PDB entry 4XS3 | X-ray diffraction, 3.29 A resolution | chains A and B

[Chain A (and B)]
Name: Isocitrate dehydrogenase [NADP] cytoplasmic
Organism: Homo sapiens
Notes: EC 1.1.1.42; chain B of this document is another copy of the same molecule, construct and numbering; everything in this record applies to it too
UniProtKB: O75874 (IDHC_HUMAN); residues 1-414 here = UniProt positions 1-414
Sequence (414 residues; numbered 1 to 414; the number before each row is that of its first residue):
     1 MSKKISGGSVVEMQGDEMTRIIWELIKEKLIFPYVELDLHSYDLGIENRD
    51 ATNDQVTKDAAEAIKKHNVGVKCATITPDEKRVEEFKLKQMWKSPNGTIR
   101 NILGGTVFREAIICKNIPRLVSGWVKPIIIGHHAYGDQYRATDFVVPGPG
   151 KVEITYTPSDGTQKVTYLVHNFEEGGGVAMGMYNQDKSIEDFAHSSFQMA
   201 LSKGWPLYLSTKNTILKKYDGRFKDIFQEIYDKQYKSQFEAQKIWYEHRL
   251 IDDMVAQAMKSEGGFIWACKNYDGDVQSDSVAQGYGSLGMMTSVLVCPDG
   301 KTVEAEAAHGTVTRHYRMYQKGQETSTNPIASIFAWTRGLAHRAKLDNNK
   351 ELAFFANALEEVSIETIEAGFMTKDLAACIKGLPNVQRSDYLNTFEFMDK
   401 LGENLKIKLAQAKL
Not modelled in the structure: 1-2, 120-125, 134-138, 271-286, 413-414 (chain B: 1-3, 120-124, 134-140, 270-286, 414)
Sequence notes: engineered mutation His132 (Arg in O75874)
Small-molecule neighbours:
  - 42W ((E)-1-benzyl-5-((1-methyl-5-oxo-2-thioxoimidazolidin-4-ylidene)methyl)pyridin-2(1H)-one): Thr77, Lys93, Ser94, Asn96, Gly97, Arg100, Asn101, Arg109
  - NADP (NAP; NADP nicotinamide-adenine-dinucleotide phosphate): Ala74, Thr75, Ile76, Thr77, Arg82, Asn96, Leu288, Ala308, His309, Gly310, Thr311, Val312, Thr313, Arg314, His315
Curated features (UniProtKB/Swiss-Prot):
  - binding site (NADP(+)): Thr75 to Thr77, Arg82, Lys260, Gly310 to His315, Asn328
  - binding site (substrate): Thr77, Ser94 to Arg100, Arg109, Lys212
  - binding site (Mn(2+)): Asp252, Asp275, Asp279
  - site (Critical for catalysis): Tyr139, Lys212
  - modified residue: Ser2 (N-acetylserine), Tyr42 (Phosphotyrosine), Lys81 (N6-acetyllysine), Lys126 (N6-succinyllysine), Lys224 (N6-acetyllysine), Lys233 (N6-acetyllysine), Lys243 (N6-acetyllysine), Lys321 (N6-acetyllysine), Ser389 (Phosphoserine), Lys400 (N6-succinyllysine)
  - natural variant: His132 (R132H: In a glioma sample; this construct carries the variant)
Reported in the primary citation:
  - binding site for 42W: Thr77, Lys93, Ser94, Asn96, Gly97, Arg100, Asn101, Arg109

[Chain A / chain B interface]
Pairs across the interface - 106 pairs, chain A then chain B:
  Ala141(A) with Leu216(B), hydrophobic
  Thr142(A) with Tyr167(B); Leu168(B), hydrogen bond (side chain-backbone); Val169(B)
  Asp143(A) with Leu216(B); Lys217(B), hydrogen bond (side chain-backbone); Lys218(B), hydrogen bond (side chain-backbone); Tyr219(B), hydrogen bond (side chain-backbone)
  Phe144(A) with Ile154(B), hydrophobic; Tyr156(B), hydrophobic; Tyr167(B), hydrophobic; Lys218(B)
  Val145(A) with Lys218(B); Arg222(B)
  Val146(A) with Tyr156(B), hydrophobic; Arg222(B)
  Pro147(A) with Tyr156(B)
  Gly148(A) with Tyr156(B), hydrogen bond (backbone-side chain)
  Pro149(A) with Tyr156(B), hydrogen bond (backbone-side chain); Pro158(B); Ser159(B), hydrogen bond (backbone-backbone)
  Gly150(A) with Tyr156(B); Thr157(B); Pro158(B); Ser159(B), hydrogen bond (backbone-side chain)
  Lys151(A) with Thr155(B); Tyr156(B); Thr157(B), hydrogen bond (backbone-backbone)
  Val152(A) with Thr155(B); Tyr156(B), hydrophobic
  Glu153(A) with Ile154(B); Thr155(B), hydrogen bond (backbone-backbone)
  Ile154(A) with Phe144(B), hydrophobic; Val152(B), hydrophobic; Glu153(B); Met180(B)
  Thr155(A) with Lys151(B); Val152(B); Glu153(B), hydrogen bond (backbone-backbone)
  Tyr156(A) with Phe144(B), hydrophobic; Val146(B), hydrophobic; Pro147(B); Gly148(B), hydrogen bond (side chain-backbone); Pro149(B), hydrogen bond (side chain-backbone); Lys151(B); Val152(B), hydrophobic
  Thr157(A) with Gly150(B); Lys151(B), hydrogen bond (backbone-backbone)
  Pro158(A) with Pro149(B)
  Ser159(A) with Pro149(B), hydrogen bond (backbone-backbone); Gly150(B)
  Tyr167(A) with Thr142(B); Phe144(B), hydrophobic
  Leu168(A) with Thr142(B), hydrogen bond (backbone-side chain)
  Val169(A) with Thr142(B); Gly181(B); Met182(B); Tyr183(B)
  His170(A) with Tyr183(B)
  Phe172(A) with Tyr183(B), hydrophobic; Asn184(B); Gln185(B)
  Glu174(A) with Gln185(B)
  Gly176(A) with Gln185(B); Asp186(B), hydrogen bond (backbone-backbone)
  Gly177(A) with Asn184(B); Asp186(B); Arg222(B)
  Val178(A) with Tyr183(B); Asn184(B), hydrogen bond (backbone-backbone); Arg222(B)
  Ala179(A) with Met182(B)
  Met180(A) with Ile154(B); Gly181(B); Met182(B), hydrogen bond (backbone-backbone); Leu216(B), hydrophobic; Tyr219(B), hydrophobic
  Gly181(A) with Val169(B); Met180(B)
  Met182(A) with Val169(B); Ala179(B); Met180(B), hydrogen bond (backbone-backbone)
  Tyr183(A) with Val169(B); His170(B); Val178(B)
  Asn184(A) with Gly177(B); Val178(B), hydrogen bond (backbone-backbone)
  Gln185(A) with Glu174(B); Gly176(B); Gly177(B)
  Asp186(A) with Gly176(B), hydrogen bond (backbone-backbone); Gly177(B), hydrogen bond (side chain-backbone)
  Lys187(A) with Glu174(B), hydrogen bond (side chain-backbone)
  Leu216(A) with Asp143(B); Met180(B), hydrophobic
  Lys217(A) with Asp143(B), hydrogen bond (backbone-side chain)
  Lys218(A) with Asp143(B), hydrogen bond (backbone-side chain); Phe144(B); Val145(B); Val178(B)
  Tyr219(A) with Asp143(B), hydrogen bond (backbone-side chain); Val178(B), hydrophobic; Ala179(B); Met180(B), hydrophobic
  Arg222(A) with Gly177(B)
  Lys270(A) with Met180(B)
Also at the interface, not in a pair above, chain A (44 interface residues in all): Tyr139
Also at the interface, not in a pair above, chain B (42 interface residues in all): Phe172, Gly175, Ile215

[Summary]
44 residues of chain A and 42 residues of chain B are in contact, with 27 hydrogen bonds. Among the polar
pairs are Thr142(A)-Leu168(B), Asp143(A)-Lys217(B) and Asp143(A)-Lys218(B). Chain A binds compound 42W and
NADP. The paper reports a binding site for 42W at Thr77(A), Lys93(A) and Ser94(A) among others.
Both chains are Isocitrate dehydrogenase [NADP] cytoplasmic (Homo sapiens). Entry 4XS3 (Crystal structure of a
metabolic reductase with
(E)-1-benzyl-5-((1-methyl-5-oxo-2-thioxoimidazolidin-4-ylidene)methyl)pyridin-2(1H)-one) was determined by
X-ray diffraction together with 4XRX from the same study.
